Entry 6EX4 (X-ray diffraction, 2.40 A resolution); this record covers chains A and B.

== Chain A (and B) ==
Name: Superoxide dismutase
Organism: Staphylococcus aureus
Notes: EC 1.15.1.1; chain B of this document is another copy of the same molecule, construct and numbering; everything in this record applies to it too
Reference sequence: W8UU58 (W8UU58_STAAU); numbering as in UniProt (aligned over 1-199)
Chain sequence (199 residues; each row starts with the number of its first residue):
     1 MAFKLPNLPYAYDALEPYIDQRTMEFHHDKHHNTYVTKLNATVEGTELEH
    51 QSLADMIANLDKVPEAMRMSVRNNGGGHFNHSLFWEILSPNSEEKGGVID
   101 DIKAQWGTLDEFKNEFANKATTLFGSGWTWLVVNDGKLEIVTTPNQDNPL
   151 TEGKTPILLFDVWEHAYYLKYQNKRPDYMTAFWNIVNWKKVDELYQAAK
Disordered / not traced: 1
Metal / ion sites: Fe ion: His27, His81, Asp161, His165
Reported in the primary citation:
  - mutagenesis - L159G (>10-fold): decreased catalytic activity on iron
  - mutagenesis - L159G (>3-fold): increased catalytic activity on manganese

== Interface between chain A and chain B ==
Residue-residue contacts (39):
  Arg22(A) with Gln172(B)
  Phe26(A) with Tyr168(B); Gln172(B)
  Lys30(A) with Asn173(B)
  His31(A) with Glu164(B); Tyr168(B), hydrogen bond; Asn173(B)
  Tyr35(A) with Phe124(B), hydrophobic
  Asn73(A) with Phe124(B)
  Phe124(A) with Tyr35(B), hydrophobic; Asn73(B); Asn145(B); Gln146(B); Trp163(B), hydrophobic
  Gly125(A) with Ser126(B); Asn145(B); Trp163(B)
  Ser126(A) with Gly125(B); Ser126(B), hydrogen bond
  Asn145(A) with Phe124(B); Gly125(B)
  Gln146(A) with Phe124(B)
  Trp163(A) with Gly125(B); Glu164(B)
  Glu164(A) with His31(B); Trp163(B); Glu164(B), hydrogen bond (backbone-side chain); His165(B), salt bridge
  His165(A) with Glu164(B), salt bridge; Tyr168(B)
  Tyr168(A) with Phe26(B); His31(B), hydrogen bond; His165(B); Leu169(B), hydrophobic
  Leu169(A) with Tyr168(B), hydrophobic
  Gln172(A) with Phe26(B)
  Asn173(A) with Phe26(B); Lys30(B); His31(B)

== In short ==
The interface between chain A and chain B involves 18 residues on one side and 17 on the other; the contacts
include 4 hydrogen bonds and 2 salt bridges. Polar contacts include Glu164(A)-His165(B), His31(A)-Tyr168(B)
and Ser126(A)-Ser126(B). The paper reports that L159G of chain A reduces catalytic activity on iron; L159G of
chain A increases catalytic activity on manganese.
Chain A and chain B are both Superoxide dismutase (Staphylococcus aureus); the structure, Staphylococcus
aureus cambialistic superoxide dismutase SodM, was determined by X-ray diffraction (same publication as 6QV8,
6QV9, 6EX3 and 6EX5).
